Entry 8KIE (electron microscopy, 2.50 A resolution); this record covers chains j and o of the 4 polymer chains in the assembly.

# Chain j
Name: 50S ribosomal protein L14
From: Escherichia coli
UniProtKB: P0ADY3 (RL14_ECOLI); residues 1-123 here = UniProt positions 1-123
Chain sequence (123 residues; row label = number of the first residue in the row):
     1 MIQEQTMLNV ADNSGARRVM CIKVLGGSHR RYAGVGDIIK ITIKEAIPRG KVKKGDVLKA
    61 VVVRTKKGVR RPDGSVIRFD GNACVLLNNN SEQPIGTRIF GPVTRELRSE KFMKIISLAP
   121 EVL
UniProt features mapped onto this chain:
  - mutagenesis: Thr97 (T97A: Reduced RsfS binding), Arg98 (R98A: Reduced RsfS binding), Lys114 (K114A: Reduced RsfS binding), Ser117 (S117A: No change in RsfS binding)

# Chain o
Name: 50S ribosomal protein L19
From: Escherichia coli
UniProtKB: P0A7K6 (RL19_ECOLI); residues 1-115 here = UniProt positions 1-115
Chain sequence (115 residues; each row starts with the number of its first residue):
     1 MSNIIKQLEQ EQMKQDVPSF RPGDTVEVKV WVVEGSKKRL QAFEGVVIAI RNRGLHSAFT
    61 VRKISNGEGV ERVFQTHSPV VDSISVKRRG AVRKAKLYYL RERTGKAARI KERLN
Unresolved in the structure: 1

# Chain j / chain o interface
Contacting residue pairs (38; chain j residue first):
  Arg64(j) - Glu68(o)
  Arg71(j) - Arg72(o)
  Asp73(j) - Gln75(o)
  Asp73(j) - Ser78(o)  hydrogen bond
  Asp73(j) - Val80(o)
  Gly74(j) - Gln75(o)
  Ser75(j) - Val73(o)
  Ser75(j) - Gln75(o)
  Val76(j) - Glu71(o)
  Val76(j) - Arg72(o)
  Val76(j) - Val73(o)  hydrogen bond (backbone-backbone)
  Ile77(j) - Val70(o)  hydrophobic
  Ile77(j) - Glu71(o)
  Ile77(j) - Arg72(o)
  Arg78(j) - Thr60(o)
  Arg78(j) - Val70(o)
  Arg78(j) - Glu71(o)  salt bridge
  Arg78(j) - Val73(o)
  Phe79(j) - Glu68(o)
  Phe79(j) - Gly69(o)
  Phe79(j) - Val70(o)  hydrophobic
  Asp80(j) - Arg62(o)  salt bridge
  Asp80(j) - Glu68(o)  hydrogen bond (backbone-side chain)
  Asp80(j) - Gly69(o)  hydrogen bond (backbone-backbone)
  Gly81(j) - Glu68(o)  hydrogen bond (backbone-side chain)
  Gly101(j) - Asn66(o)
  Pro102(j) - Ser65(o)
  Pro102(j) - Glu68(o)
  Pro102(j) - Val70(o)  hydrophobic
  Arg105(j) - Val32(o)
  Arg105(j) - Val33(o)  hydrogen bond (side chain-backbone)
  Pro120(j) - Asn66(o)
  Glu121(j) - Lys63(o)  salt bridge
  Glu121(j) - Ser65(o)  hydrogen bond
  Glu121(j) - Asn66(o)
  Val122(j) - Gln41(o)
  Leu123(j) - Gln41(o)
  Leu123(j) - Val70(o)  hydrophobic
Other interface residues (no listed pair), chain j (19 interface residues in all): Arg108
Other interface residues (no listed pair), chain o (21 interface residues in all): Glu34, Phe43, Phe74, Arg101

# Overview
Chain j and chain o form an interface of 19 and 21 residues respectively, with 7 hydrogen bonds and 3 salt
bridges. Among the polar pairs are Arg78(j)-Glu71(o), Asp80(j)-Arg62(o) and Glu121(j)-Lys63(o). Curated
annotation (UniProt) lists 4 mutagenesis sites on chain j.
Chain j is 50S ribosomal protein L14 and chain o is 50S ribosomal protein L19, both from Escherichia coli; the
structure, Structure of YchF with 50S ribosomal subunit (local map), was determined by electron microscopy.
